Entry 8HJ8 (X-ray diffraction, 1.95 A resolution); this record covers chain A.

Chain A:
Molecule: Glyco_hydro_3 domain-containing protein
Organism: Hordeum vulgare
UniProt: A0A8I6XKI1 (A0A8I6XKI1_HORVV); residues 0-605 here correspond to UniProt positions 77-682 (UniProt number = residue number + 77)
Sequence (609 residues; row label = number of the first residue in the row; numbers below 1 keep their minus sign (His-3 is residue -3)):
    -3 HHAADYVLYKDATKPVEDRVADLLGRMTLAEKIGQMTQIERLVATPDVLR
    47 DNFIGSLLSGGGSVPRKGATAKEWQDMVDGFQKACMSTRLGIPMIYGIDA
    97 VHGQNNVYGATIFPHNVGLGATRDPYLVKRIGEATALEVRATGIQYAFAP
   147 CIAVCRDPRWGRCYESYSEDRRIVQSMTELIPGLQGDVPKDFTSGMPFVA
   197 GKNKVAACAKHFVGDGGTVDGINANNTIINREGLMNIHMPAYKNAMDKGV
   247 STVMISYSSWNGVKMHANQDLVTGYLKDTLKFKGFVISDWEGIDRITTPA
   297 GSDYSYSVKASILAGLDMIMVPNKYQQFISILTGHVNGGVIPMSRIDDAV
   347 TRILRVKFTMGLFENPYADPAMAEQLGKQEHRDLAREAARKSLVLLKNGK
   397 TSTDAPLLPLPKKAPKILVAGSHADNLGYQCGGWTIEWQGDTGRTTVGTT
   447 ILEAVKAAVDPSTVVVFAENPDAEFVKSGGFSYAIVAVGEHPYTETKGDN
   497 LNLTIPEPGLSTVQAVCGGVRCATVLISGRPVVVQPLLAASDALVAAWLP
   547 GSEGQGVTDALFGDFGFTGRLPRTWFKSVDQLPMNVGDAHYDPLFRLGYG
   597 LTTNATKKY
Unresolved in the structure: 603-605
Construct notes: expression tag (-3 to -1); engineered mutation Ala220 (Glu297 in A0A8I6XKI1); conflict Lys320 (Asn397 in A0A8I6XKI1)
Cystine bridges: Cys151-Cys159, Cys513-Cys518
Covalent attachments: N-acetylglucosamine (NAG) linked to Asn221, Asn498, Asn600
Ligand contacts:
  - 2-deoxy-2-fluoro-alpha-D-glucopyranose (G2F): Leu54, Gly56, Gly57, Asp95, Phe144, Arg158, Lys206, His207, Met250, Tyr253, Asp285, Trp286, Met316, Trp430, Glu491
  - 2-deoxy-2-fluoro-beta-D-glucopyranose (SHG): Gly56, Gly57, Asp95, Tyr253, Trp286, Trp430, Trp434, Glu491
Reported in the primary citation:
  - catalytic residues: Asp285
  - catalytic residues: Glu491 (citing earlier work)
  - binding site for 2-deoxy-2-fluoro-alpha-D-glucopyranose: Gly57, Asp95, Arg158, Lys206, His207, Asp285, Glu491
  - binding site for 2-deoxy-2-fluoro-beta-D-glucopyranose: Trp286, Trp434
  - conformationally variable residues (loop rearrangement, side-chain flip): Ile224 to Arg227, Glu491 (from molecular simulation)
  - contacts within the chain: Asn219-Glu491, Lys260-Arg291 (hydrogen bond), Glu287-Arg291 (hydrogen bond) (from molecular simulation)
  - mutagenesis - E220A: abolished catalytic activity on polysaccharides
  - mutagenesis - E220A (13-fold): decreased binding to glucono-delta-lactone
  - mutagenesis - E220A: unchanged binding to 2F-DNPGlc
  - mutagenesis - E220A (3-fold): decreased binding to G6SG-OMe
  - mutagenesis - E220A (10 to 30-fold): decreased catalytic activity on 4NP-Glc

Overview:
Ligands of chain A: 2-deoxy-2-fluoro-alpha-D-glucopyranose and 2-deoxy-2-fluoro-beta-D-glucopyranose.
Covalently linked N-acetylglucosamine: at Asn221, Asn498 and Asn600. From the paper: catalytic residues Asp285
and Glu491; E220A abolishes catalytic activity on polysaccharides.
Chain A is Glyco_hydro_3 domain-containing protein (Hordeum vulgare); the structure, Crystal structure of
barley exohydrolase isoform ExoI E220A mutant in complex with 2-deoxy-2-fluoro-D-glucopyranosides, was
determined by X-ray diffraction together with 8HJ6 and 8HJ7 from the same study.
